Entry 6Y3O (X-ray diffraction, 1.50 A resolution); this record covers chains A and P.

== Chain A ==
Name: 14-3-3 protein sigma
Source organism: Homo sapiens
UniProtKB: P31947 (1433S_HUMAN); numbering as in UniProt (aligned over 1-248)
Sequence (253 residues; numbered -4 to 248; the number before each row is that of its first residue; numbers below 1 keep their minus sign (Gly-4 is residue -4)):
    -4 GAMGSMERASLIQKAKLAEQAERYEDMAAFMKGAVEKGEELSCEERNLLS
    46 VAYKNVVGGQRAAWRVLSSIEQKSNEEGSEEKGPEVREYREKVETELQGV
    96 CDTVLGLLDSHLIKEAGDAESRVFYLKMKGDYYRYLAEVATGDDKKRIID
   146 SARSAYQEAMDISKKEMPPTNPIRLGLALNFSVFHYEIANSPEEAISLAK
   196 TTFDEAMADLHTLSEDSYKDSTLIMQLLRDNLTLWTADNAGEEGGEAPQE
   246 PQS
Not modelled in the structure: 72, 100, 232-248
Construct notes: expression tag (-4 to 0)
Modified / non-standard residues: Cys38 (S-hydroxycysteine; CSO)
Curated features (UniProtKB/Swiss-Prot):
  - site (Interaction with phosphoserine on interacting protein): Arg56, Arg129
  - modified residue (Phosphoserine): Ser5, Ser74, Ser248
Ion coordination: Mg2+ site 1: Ala-3, Ser0, Glu83; Ca2+ near Glu2 (its only coordinating residue here); Mg2+ site 2: Glu35, Glu110, Glu188

== Chain P ==
Name: CAMKK2
Sequence (8 residues; row label = number of the first residue in the row):
    97 RKLSLQER
Not modelled in the structure: 97, 103-104
Modified / non-standard residues: Ser100 (phosphoserine; SEP)

== Interface between chain A and chain P ==
Pairs across the interface (17):
  Lys49(A) with Ser100(P); Leu101(P); Gln102(P)
  Arg56(A) with Ser100(P)
  Arg129(A) with Ser100(P)
  Tyr130(A) with Ser100(P)
  Leu174(A) with Leu99(P); Leu101(P)
  Asn175(A) with Ser100(P); Leu101(P), hydrogen bond (side chain-backbone)
  Val178(A) with Leu99(P); Ser100(P)
  Glu182(A) with Leu99(P)
  Leu222(A) with Leu101(P), hydrophobic
  Asn226(A) with Leu99(P), hydrogen bond (side chain-backbone)
  Leu229(A) with Leu99(P), hydrophobic
  Trp230(A) with Leu99(P), hydrophobic
Interface residues without a listed pair, chain A (14 interface residues in all): Lys122, Gly171

== In short ==
14 residues of chain A and 4 residues of chain P are in contact; the contacts include 2 hydrogen bonds. Among
the polar pairs are Asn175(A)-Leu101(P) and Asn226(A)-Leu99(P). The Mg2+ site 1 is built by Ala-3(A), Ser0(A)
and Glu83(A).
Chain A is 14-3-3 protein sigma (Homo sapiens) and chain P is CAMKK2; the structure, 14-3-3 Sigma in complex
with phosphorylated CAMKK2 peptide, was determined by X-ray diffraction (same publication as 6Y3M, 6Y3R, 6Y3S,
6Y40, 6Y44, 6Y8A and 3 further entries).
